Entry 4MH3 (X-ray diffraction, 2.40 A resolution); this record covers chains B and C of the 12 polymer chains in the assembly.

[Chain B (and C)]
Name: Thioredoxin-dependent peroxide reductase, mitochondrial
From: Bos taurus
Notes: EC 1.11.1.15; chain C of this document is another copy of the same molecule, construct and numbering; everything in this record applies to it too
UniProt: P35705 (PRDX3_BOVIN); residues 1-195 here correspond to UniProt positions 63-257 (UniProt number = residue number + 62)
Amino-acid sequence (220 residues; each row starts with the number of its first residue; numbers below 1 keep their minus sign (Met-24 is residue -24)):
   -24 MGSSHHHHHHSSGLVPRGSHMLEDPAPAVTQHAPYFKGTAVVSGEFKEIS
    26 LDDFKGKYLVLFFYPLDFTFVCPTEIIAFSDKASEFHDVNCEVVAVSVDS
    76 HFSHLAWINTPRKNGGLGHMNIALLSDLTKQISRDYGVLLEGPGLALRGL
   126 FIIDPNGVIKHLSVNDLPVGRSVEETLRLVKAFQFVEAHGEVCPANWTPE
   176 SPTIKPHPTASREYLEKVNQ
Unresolved in the structure: -24 to 1, 170-195 (chain C: -24 to 1, 171-195)
Construct notes: expression tag (-24 to 0); engineered mutation Leu190 (Phe252 in P35705)
Curated features (UniProtKB/Swiss-Prot):
  - active site: Cys47 (Cysteine sulfenic acid (-SOH) intermediate)
  - modified residue: Lys22 (N6-succinyllysine), Lys30 (N6-acetyllysine), Thr85 (Phosphothreonine)
From the paper describing this entry:
  - catalytic residues: Cys47, Arg123, Cys168 (citing earlier work)
  - self-association interface (contacts with another copy of this molecule); pairs are residue here / residue on that copy: Lys12-Tyr10 (hydrogen bond)
  - mutagenesis - F190L: unchanged catalytic activity

[Chain B / chain C interface]
Contacting residue pairs - 29 pairs, chain B then chain C:
  Phe21(B) with Phe45(C), hydrophobic
  Leu41(B) with Ser75(C); Phe77(C), hydrophobic
  Asp42(B) with Phe77(C)
  Phe43(B) with Phe43(C), hydrophobic; Phe77(C); Ala81(C), hydrophobic
  Thr44(B) with Phe77(C)
  Phe45(B) with Phe21(C), hydrophobic; Leu80(C), hydrophobic
  Val73(B) with Leu103(C), hydrophobic
  Ser75(B) with Leu41(C)
  Phe77(B) with Leu41(C), hydrophobic; Asp42(C); Phe43(C); Thr44(C)
  Ser78(B) with Ser78(C), hydrogen bond
  Leu80(B) with Phe45(C), hydrophobic
  Ala81(B) with Phe43(C), hydrophobic
  Leu103(B) with Lys105(C), hydrogen bond (backbone-side chain); Pro118(C); Gly119(C)
  Thr104(B) with Gly117(C); Pro118(C)
  Lys105(B) with Leu103(C), hydrogen bond (side chain-backbone)
  Gly117(B) with Thr104(C)
  Pro118(B) with Leu103(C); Thr104(C)
  Gly119(B) with Leu103(C)
Interface residues without a listed pair, chain B (20 interface residues in all): Asp74, Leu120
Interface residues without a listed pair, chain C (20 interface residues in all): Val73, Asp74, Leu120

[Overview]
Chain B and chain C each contribute 20 residues to their interface; the contacts include 3 hydrogen bonds.
Polar contacts include Ser78(B)-Ser78(C) and Leu103(B)-Lys105(C). From UniProt: active-site residue Cys47(B)
on chain B. From the paper: catalytic residues Cys47(B), Arg123(B) and Cys168(B); F190L of chain B leaves
catalytic activity unchanged.
Both chains are Thioredoxin-dependent peroxide reductase, mitochondrial (Bos taurus). Entry 4MH3 (Crystal
structure of Bovine Mitochondrial Peroxiredoxin III) was determined by X-ray diffraction together with 4MH2
from the same study.
